6X62 - chains JC and KH of the 117 polymer chains in the assembly; structure by electron microscopy, 3.50 A resolution.

# Chain JC
Protein: DotC
Organism: Legionella pneumophila
UniProtKB: O52184 (O52184_LEGPN); residue numbers follow UniProt; this construct covers 1-303
Chain sequence (303 residues; row label = number of the first residue in the row):
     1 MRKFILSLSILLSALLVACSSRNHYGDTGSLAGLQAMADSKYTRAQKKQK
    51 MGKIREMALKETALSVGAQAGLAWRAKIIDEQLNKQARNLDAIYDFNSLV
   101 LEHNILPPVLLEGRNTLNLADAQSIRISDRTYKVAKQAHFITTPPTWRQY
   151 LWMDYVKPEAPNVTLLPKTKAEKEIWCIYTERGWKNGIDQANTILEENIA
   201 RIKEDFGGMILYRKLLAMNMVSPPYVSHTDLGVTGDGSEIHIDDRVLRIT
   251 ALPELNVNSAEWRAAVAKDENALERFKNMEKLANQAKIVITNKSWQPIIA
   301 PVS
Unresolved in the structure: 1-57, 162-172, 269-303

# Chain KH
Protein: Type IV secretion protein IcmK
Organism: Legionella pneumophila
UniProtKB: A0A2S6FBG9 (A0A2S6FBG9_LEGPN); residues 2-362 here correspond to UniProt positions 1-361 (UniProt number = residue number - 1)
Chain sequence (361 residues; numbered 2 to 362; the number before each row is that of its first residue):
     2 MMKKYDQLCKYCLVIGLTFSMSCSIYAADQSDDAQQALQQLRMLQQKLSQ
    52 NPSPDAQSGAGDGGDNAASDSTQQPNQSGQANAPAANQTATAGGDGQIIS
   102 QDDAEVIDKKAFKDMTRNLYPLNPEQVVKLKQIYETSEYAKAATPGTPPK
   152 PTATSQFVNLSPGSTPPVIRLSQGFVSSLVFLDSTGAPWPIAAYDLGDPS
   202 SFNIQWDKTSNTLMIQATKLYNYGNLAVRLRGLNTPVMLTLIPGQKAVDY
   252 RVDLRVQGYGPNAKSMPTEEGIPPSANDLLLHVLEGVPPPGSRRLVVSGG
   302 DARAWLSNEKMYVRTNLTILSPGWLASMTSADGTHAYEMQKSPVLLVSWH
   352 GKVMQLKVEGL
Unresolved in the structure: 2-272, 362

# Interface between chain JC and chain KH
Contacting residue pairs (41; chain JC residue first):
  Leu111(JC) - Leu282(KH)  hydrophobic
  Leu111(JC) - His283(KH)
  Glu112(JC) - Leu282(KH)
  Glu112(JC) - Leu285(KH)
  Gly113(JC) - Leu282(KH)
  Gly113(JC) - Leu285(KH)
  Gly113(JC) - Met329(KH)
  Arg114(JC) - Met329(KH)
  Arg114(JC) - Thr330(KH)  hydrogen bond (backbone-backbone)
  Arg114(JC) - Ala332(KH)
  Asn115(JC) - Ser328(KH)
  Thr116(JC) - Ser328(KH)
  Thr116(JC) - Met329(KH)
  Leu117(JC) - Trp325(KH)  hydrophobic
  Leu117(JC) - Leu326(KH)
  Leu117(JC) - Ala327(KH)
  Leu117(JC) - Ser328(KH)  hydrogen bond (backbone-backbone)
  Asn118(JC) - Pro275(KH)  hydrogen bond (side chain-backbone)
  Asn118(JC) - Ser276(KH)
  Asn118(JC) - Ala277(KH)
  Asn118(JC) - Leu326(KH)
  Asn118(JC) - Ala327(KH)
  Leu119(JC) - Leu326(KH)  hydrogen bond (backbone-backbone)
  Ala120(JC) - Pro274(KH)  hydrophobic
  Arg126(JC) - Ile273(KH)
  Arg126(JC) - Pro274(KH)  hydrogen bond (side chain-backbone)
  Arg126(JC) - Pro275(KH)
  Arg126(JC) - Ser276(KH)
  Lys133(JC) - Asp279(KH)
  Lys133(JC) - Leu282(KH)
  Glu196(JC) - Arg304(KH)  salt bridge
  Glu197(JC) - Pro289(KH)
  Glu197(JC) - Arg295(KH)  salt bridge
  Glu197(JC) - Trp306(KH)
  Ala200(JC) - Gly287(KH)
  Ala200(JC) - Val288(KH)
  Arg201(JC) - Val288(KH)
  Lys203(JC) - Glu286(KH)  salt bridge
  Glu204(JC) - His283(KH)  salt bridge
  Glu204(JC) - Glu286(KH)
  Glu204(JC) - Val288(KH)
Interface residues without a listed pair, chain JC (22 interface residues in all): Ile125, Thr131, Thr193, Ile194
Interface residues without a listed pair, chain KH (25 interface residues in all): Arg315, Ser331

# In short
The interface between chain JC and chain KH involves 22 residues on one side and 25 on the other, with 5
hydrogen bonds and 4 salt bridges. Among the polar pairs are Glu196(JC)-Arg304(KH), Glu197(JC)-Arg295(KH) and
Lys203(JC)-Glu286(KH).
Chain JC is DotC and chain KH is Type IV secretion protein IcmK, both from Legionella pneumophila; the
structure, Legionella pneumophila Dot T4SS OMC, was determined by electron microscopy together with 6X66, 6X64
and 6X65 from the same study.
